PDB entry 3O1J | X-ray diffraction, 2.95 A resolution | chains B and C of the 4 polymer chains in the assembly

# Chain B
Molecule: Sensor protein TorS
Organism: Vibrio parahaemolyticus
Notes: EC 2.7.13.3; fragment: Sensor Domain
UniProtKB: Q87ID1 (Q87ID1_VIBPA); numbering as in UniProt (aligned over 51-322)
Chain sequence (277 residues; row label = number of the first residue in the row):
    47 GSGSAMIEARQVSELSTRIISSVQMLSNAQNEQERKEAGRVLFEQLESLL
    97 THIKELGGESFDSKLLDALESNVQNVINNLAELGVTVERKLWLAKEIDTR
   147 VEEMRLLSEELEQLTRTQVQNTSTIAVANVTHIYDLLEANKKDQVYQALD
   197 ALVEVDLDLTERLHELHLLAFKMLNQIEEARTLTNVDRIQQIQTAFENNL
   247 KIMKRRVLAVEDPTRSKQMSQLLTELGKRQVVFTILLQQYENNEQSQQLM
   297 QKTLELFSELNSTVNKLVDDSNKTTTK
Not modelled in the structure: 47-48, 322-323
Differences from the reference sequence: expression tag (47-50, 323)

# Chain C
Molecule: Periplasmic protein TorT
Organism: Vibrio parahaemolyticus
UniProtKB: Q87ID2 (Q87ID2_VIBPA); residues 31-329 here = UniProt positions 31-329
Chain sequence (304 residues; each row starts with the number of its first residue):
    26 GSGSDEKICAIYPHLKDSYWLSVNYGMVSEAEKQGVNLRVLEAGGYPNKS
    76 RQEQQLALCTQWGANAIILGTVDPHAYEHNLKSWVGNTPVFATVNQLDLD
   126 EEQSTLLKGEVGVDWYWMGYEAGKYLAERHPKGSGKTNIALLLGPRTRGG
   176 TKPVTTGFYEAIKNSDIHIVDSFWADNDKELQRNLVQRVIDMGNIDYIVG
   226 SAVAIEAAISELRSADKTHDIGLVSVYLSHGVYRGLLRNKVLFAPTDKMV
   276 QQGRLSVMQAAHYLRHQPYEKQASPIIKPLTPKTLHDDTIEESLSPSEYR
   326 PTFS
Not modelled in the structure: 26-29, 172-175
Differences from the reference sequence: expression tag (26-30)
Disulfides: Cys34-Cys84

# How chain B and chain C interact
Pairs across the interface (27):
  Glu156(B) - Arg76(C)  salt bridge
  Gln159(B) - Gly69(C)
  Gln159(B) - Asn73(C)  hydrogen bond
  Gln159(B) - Arg76(C)  hydrogen bond
  Leu160(B) - Glu67(C)
  Thr163(B) - Leu40(C)
  Thr163(B) - Lys41(C)  hydrogen bond
  Gln166(B) - Lys41(C)
  Asn167(B) - Leu40(C)
  Asn167(B) - Lys41(C)
  Asn167(B) - Pro326(C)
  Ile171(B) - Tyr324(C)
  Ile171(B) - Arg325(C)
  Val173(B) - Gly256(C)
  Ala174(B) - His255(C)
  Ala174(B) - Ser322(C)
  Asn175(B) - Ser322(C)
  Asn175(B) - Glu323(C)
  Thr177(B) - Tyr258(C)
  Thr177(B) - Arg259(C)
  Thr177(B) - Leu262(C)
  His178(B) - Ser322(C)
  Tyr180(B) - Arg259(C)  hydrogen bond
  Tyr180(B) - Arg263(C)
  Thr260(B) - Phe328(C)
  Arg261(B) - Pro326(C)
  Arg261(B) - Phe328(C)
Other interface residues (no listed pair), chain B (19 interface residues in all): Arg162, Thr170, Asp181, Asp202

# In short
19 residues of chain B and 18 residues of chain C are in contact; the contacts include 4 hydrogen bonds and 1
salt bridge. Polar pairs include Glu156(B)-Arg76(C), Gln159(B)-Asn73(C) and Gln159(B)-Arg76(C).
Chain B is Sensor protein TorS and chain C is Periplasmic protein TorT, both from Vibrio parahaemolyticus; the
structure, Crystal Structure of the TorS sensor domain - TorT complex in the absence of isopropanol, was
determined by X-ray diffraction (same publication as 3O1H and 3O1I).
